PDB entry 5CJX | X-ray diffraction, 3.58 A resolution | chains G and H of the 12 polymer chains in the assembly

Chain G:
Molecule: BG505 Env gp120
Organism: Human immunodeficiency virus 1
Reference sequence: Q2N0S6 (Q2N0S6_9HIV1); the construct has insertions or renumbered stretches relative to UniProt, so the offset changes along the chain: 33-133 = UniProt 32-132; 142-181 = UniProt 133-172; 192-309 = UniProt 191-308; 312-320 = UniProt 309-317; 2 more segments
Amino-acid sequence (479 residues; numbered 33 to 513 plus 31 insertion-coded residues; 33 numbers in that range are skipped by the numbering (no residue carries them; nothing is unmodelled there); the number before each row is that of its first residue; a row labelled like 181A-181R holds insertion residues (181A, then the next letters in order)):
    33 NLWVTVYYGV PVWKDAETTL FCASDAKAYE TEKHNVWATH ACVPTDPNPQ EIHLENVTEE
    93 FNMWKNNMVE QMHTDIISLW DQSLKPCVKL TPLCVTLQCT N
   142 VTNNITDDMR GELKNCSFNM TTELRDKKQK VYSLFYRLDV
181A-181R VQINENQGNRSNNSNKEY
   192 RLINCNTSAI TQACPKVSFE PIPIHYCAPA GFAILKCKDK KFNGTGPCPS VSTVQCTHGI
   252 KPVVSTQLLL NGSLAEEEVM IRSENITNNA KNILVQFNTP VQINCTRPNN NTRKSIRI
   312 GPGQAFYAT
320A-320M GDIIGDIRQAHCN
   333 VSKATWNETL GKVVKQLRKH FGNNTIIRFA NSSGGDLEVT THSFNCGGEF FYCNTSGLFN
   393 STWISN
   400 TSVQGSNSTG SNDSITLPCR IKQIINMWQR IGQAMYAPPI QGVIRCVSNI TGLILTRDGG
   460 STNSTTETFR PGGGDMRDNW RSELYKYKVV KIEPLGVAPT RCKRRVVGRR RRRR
Not modelled in the structure: 58-68, 126-129, 142-150, 181A-181R, 320A-320M, 400-413, 459-462, 506-513
Sequence notes: engineered mutation Asn320M (Thr330 in Q2N0S6), Cys501 (Ala498 in Q2N0S6); expression tag (509-513)
Cystine bridges: Cys54-Cys74, Cys119-Cys205, Cys131-Cys157, Cys218-Cys247, Cys228-Cys239, Cys378-Cys445, Cys385-Cys418
Glycans and other covalent adducts: glycan linked to Asn234, Asn276; N-acetylglucosamine (NAG) linked to Asn262, Asn295
Reported in the primary citation:
  - post-translational modification sites: Asn234, Asn276

Chain H:
Molecule: 8ANC195 G52K5 heavy chain, IG gamma-1 chain
Organism: Homo sapiens
Amino-acid sequence (244 residues; row label = number of the first residue in the row; note: 1 number in that range is skipped by the numbering (no residue carries it; nothing is unmodelled there); a row labelled like 77A-77D holds insertion residues (77A, then the next letters in order)):
     1 QIHLVQSGTE VKKPGSSVTV SCKAYGVNTF GLYAV
   35A N
    36 WVRQAPGQSL EYIGQIW
    54 RWKSSASHHF RGRVLISAVD LTGS
77A-77D SPPI
    78 SSLEI
82A-82C KNL
    83 TSDDTAVYFC TTTSTYDR
100A-100L WSGLHHDGVMAF
   101 SSWGQGTLIS VSAASTKGPS VFPLAPSSKS TSGGTAALGC LVKDYFPEPV TVSWNSGALT
   161 SGVHTFPAVL QSSGLYSLSS VVTVPSSSLG TQTYICNVNH KPSNTKVDKR VEPKSCDKTH
   221 HHHHH
Not modelled in the structure: 129-134, 215-225
Cystine bridges: Cys22-Cys92, Cys140-Cys196
Glycans and other covalent adducts: N-acetylglucosamine (NAG) linked to Asn82B

Interface between chain G and chain H:
Contacting residue pairs (29):
  Trp45(G) - Trp100A(H)
  Lys46(G) - Trp100A(H)
  Asp47(G) - Tyr98(H)  hydrogen bond
  Thr90(G) - Arg54(H)
  Thr90(G) - Arg100(H)
  Glu91(G) - Arg100(H)  salt bridge
  Glu92(G) - Trp52(H)
  Glu92(G) - Arg54(H)  salt bridge
  Glu92(G) - Thr97(H)
  Glu92(G) - Tyr98(H)
  Phe93(G) - Leu32(H)
  Asn94(G) - Leu32(H)
  Gly237(G) - Gly31(H)
  Gly237(G) - Leu32(H)
  Pro238(G) - Gly31(H)
  Pro238(G) - Arg54(H)
  Asn276(G) - Leu74(H)
  Ile277(G) - Leu74(H)
  Ile277(G) - Thr75(H)
  Ile277(G) - Gly76(H)
  Thr278(G) - Leu74(H)
  Thr278(G) - Thr75(H)  hydrogen bond (side chain-backbone)
  Thr278(G) - Gly76(H)
  Thr278(G) - Ser77A(H)
  Thr278(G) - Pro77B(H)
  His352(G) - Thr75(H)
  His352(G) - Gly76(H)  hydrogen bond (backbone-backbone)
  His352(G) - Ser77(H)
  Arg456(G) - Gly76(H)  hydrogen bond (side chain-backbone)
Also at the interface, not in a pair above, chain G (19 interface residues in all): Thr236, Lys351, Phe353, Lys487
Also at the interface, not in a pair above, chain H (16 interface residues in all): Asn28, Thr29

Summary:
19 residues of chain G face 16 of chain H across their interface, with 4 hydrogen bonds and 2 salt bridges.
Polar contacts include Glu91(G)-Arg100(H), Glu92(G)-Arg54(H) and Asp47(G)-Tyr98(H). N-acetylglucosamine is
covalently linked to Asn262(G) and Asn295(G). Covalently linked N-acetylglucosamine: at Asn82B(H). From the
paper: modification sites Asn234(G) and Asn276(G).
Chain G is BG505 Env gp120 (Human immunodeficiency virus 1) and chain H is 8ANC195 G52K5 heavy chain, IG
gamma-1 chain (Homo sapiens); the structure, Crystal structure of 8ANC195 Fab in complex with BG505 SOSIP.664
HIV-1 Env trimer, was determined by X-ray diffraction.
